4X4H - chains C and F of the 6 polymer chains in the assembly; structure by X-ray diffraction, 2.80 A resolution.

== Chain C ==
Molecule: Regulatory protein
Organism: Enterobacter sp. RFL1396
UniProt: Q8GGH0 (Q8GGH0_9ENTR); residues 1-79 here = UniProt positions 1-79
Amino-acid sequence (82 residues; numbered -2 to 79; the number before each row is that of its first residue; numbers below 1 keep their minus sign (Gly-2 is residue -2)):
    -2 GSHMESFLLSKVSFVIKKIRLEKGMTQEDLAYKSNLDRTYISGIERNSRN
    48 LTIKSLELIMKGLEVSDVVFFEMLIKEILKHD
Unresolved in the structure: -2 to 1, 79
Construct notes: expression tag (-2 to 0)

== Chain F ==
Molecule: 35-nt DNA strand
Sequence (35 nucleotides; numbered 1 to 35; the number before each row is that of its first residue):
     1 ATGTTGACTATAATCACACGGACTATAAGTCACAT

== Interface between chain C and chain F ==
Contacting residue pairs (18):
  Leu33(C) - DT14(F)  phosphate contact
  Asp34(C) - DT14(F)  hydrogen bond to the phosphate
  Asp34(C) - DC15(F)  base contact
  Arg35(C) - DC17(F)  base contact
  Thr36(C) - DC15(F)  base contact
  Thr36(C) - DA16(F)  base contact
  Thr36(C) - DC17(F)  base contact
  Tyr37(C) - DA12(F)  sugar contact
  Tyr37(C) - DA13(F)  hydrogen bond to the phosphate
  Tyr37(C) - DT14(F)  base contact
  Arg46(C) - DA12(F)  salt bridge to the phosphate
  Arg46(C) - DA13(F)  base contact
  Asn47(C) - DA12(F)  hydrogen bond to the phosphate
  Asn47(C) - DA13(F)  phosphate contact
  Leu48(C) - DA13(F)  phosphate contact
  Thr49(C) - DA12(F)  phosphate contact
  Thr49(C) - DA13(F)  hydrogen bond to the phosphate
  Ser52(C) - DA13(F)  hydrogen bond to the phosphate
Other interface residues (no listed pair), chain C (11 interface residues in all): Asn32
Other interface residues (no listed pair), chain F (7 interface residues in all): DA18

== Overview ==
11 residues of chain C and 7 residues of chain F are in contact; the contacts include 5 hydrogen bonds and 1
salt bridge. Polar contacts include Asp34(C)-DT14(F), Tyr37(C)-DA13(F) and Asn47(C)-DA12(F).
Here chain C is Regulatory protein (Enterobacter sp. RFL1396) and chain F is a 35-nt DNA strand. Entry 4X4H
(RADIATION DAMAGE TO THE NUCLEOPROTEIN COMPLEX C.Esp1396I: DOSE (DWD) 35.7 MGy) was determined by X-ray
diffraction, deposited together with 4X4B, 4X4C, 4X4D, 4X4E, 4X4F, 4X4G and 4X4I.
